9GU1 - chains E and I of the 11 polymer chains in the assembly; structure by electron microscopy, 2.48 A resolution.

# Chain E
Molecule: Acetylcholine receptor subunit epsilon, Green fluorescent protein
Source organism: Homo sapiens
Notes: engineered mutation(s): EGFP insertion between residues R344 and A345 in the M3-M4 intracellular loop
Reference sequence: chimeric construct of Q04844, P42212: residues 1-312 from Q04844 (ACHE_HUMAN) positions 21-364 (UniProt number = residue number + 20); residues 312-321 from P42212 positions 2-238 (offset varies); residues 321-473 from Q04844 (ACHE_HUMAN) positions 362-493 (UniProt number = residue number + 20)
Sequence (721 residues; numbered 1 to 473 plus 366 insertion-coded residues; 118 numbers in that range are skipped by the numbering (no residue carries them; nothing is unmodelled there); the number before each row is that of its first residue; a row labelled like 311A-311Z holds insertion residues (311A, then the next letters in order)):
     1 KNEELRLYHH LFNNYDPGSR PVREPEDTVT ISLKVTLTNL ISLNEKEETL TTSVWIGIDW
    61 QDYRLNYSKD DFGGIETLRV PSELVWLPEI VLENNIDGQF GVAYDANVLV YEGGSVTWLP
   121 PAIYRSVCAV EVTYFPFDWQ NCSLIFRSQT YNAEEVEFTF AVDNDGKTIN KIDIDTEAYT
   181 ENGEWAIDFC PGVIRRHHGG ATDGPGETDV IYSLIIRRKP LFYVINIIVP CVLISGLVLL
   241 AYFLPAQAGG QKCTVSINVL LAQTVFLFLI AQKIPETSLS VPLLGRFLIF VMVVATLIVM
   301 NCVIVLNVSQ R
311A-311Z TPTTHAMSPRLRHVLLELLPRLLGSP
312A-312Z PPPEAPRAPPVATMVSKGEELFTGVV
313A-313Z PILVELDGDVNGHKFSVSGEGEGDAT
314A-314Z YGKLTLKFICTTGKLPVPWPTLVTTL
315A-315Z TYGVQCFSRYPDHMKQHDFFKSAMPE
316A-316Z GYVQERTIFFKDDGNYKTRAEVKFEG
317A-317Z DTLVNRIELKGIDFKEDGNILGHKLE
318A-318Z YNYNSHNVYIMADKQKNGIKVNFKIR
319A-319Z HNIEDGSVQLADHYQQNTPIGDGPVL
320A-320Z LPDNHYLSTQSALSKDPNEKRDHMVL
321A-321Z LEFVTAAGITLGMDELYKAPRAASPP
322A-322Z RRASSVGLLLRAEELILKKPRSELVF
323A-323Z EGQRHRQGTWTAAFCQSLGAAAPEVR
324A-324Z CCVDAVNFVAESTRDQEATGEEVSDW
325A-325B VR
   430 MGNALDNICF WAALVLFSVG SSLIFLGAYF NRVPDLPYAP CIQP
Not modelled in the structure: 311A-311Z, 312A-312Z, 313A-313Z, 314A-314Z, 315A-315Z, 316A-316Z, 317A-317Z, 318A-318Z, 319A-319Z, 320A-320Z, 321A-321Z, 322A-322Z, 323A-323Z, 324A-324Z, 325A-325B
Sequence notes: linker (312H-312O); conflict Leu-314Z (Phe64 in P42212), Thr-315A (Ser65 in P42212), Leu-321K (His231 in P42212)
Swiss-Prot annotation at these positions:
  - glycosylation (N-linked (GlcNAc...) asparagine): Asn-66, Asn-141
  - modified residue: Tyr-315B (Z: -2,3-didehydrotyrosine)
Disulfide bonds: Cys-128/Cys-142, Cys-190/Cys-470
Covalent attachments: N-acetylglucosamine (NAG) linked to Asn-66, Asn-141
What the authors report for this chain:
  - contacts within the chain: Lys-34/Asp-173
  - mutagenesis - D163E/D173F, D173F, C190A, S280A: decreased expression

# Chain I
Molecule: Alpha-bungarotoxin
Source organism: Bungarus multicinctus
Reference sequence: P60615 (3L21A_BUNMU); residues 1-74 here correspond to UniProt positions 22-95 (UniProt number = residue number + 21)
Sequence (74 residues; row label = number of the first residue in the row):
     1 IVCHTTATSP ISAVTCPPGE NLCYRKMWCD AFCSSRGKVV ELGCAATCPS KKPYEEVTCC
    61 STDKCNPHPK QRPG
Not modelled in the structure: 74
Disulfide bonds: Cys-3/Cys-23, Cys-16/Cys-44, Cys-29/Cys-33, Cys-48/Cys-59, Cys-60/Cys-65
What the authors report for this chain:
  - contacts within the chain: Phe-32/Arg-36 (cation-pi contact)

# Interface between chain E and chain I
Pairs across the interface (17):
  Lys-34(E) / Ala-31(I)
  Lys-34(E) / Ser-34(I)  hydrogen bond
  Trp-55(E) / Ala-31(I)  hydrophobic
  Trp-55(E) / Phe-32(I)  hydrophobic
  Asp-163(E) / Cys-33(I)
  Asp-163(E) / Ser-34(I)
  Asn-164(E) / Cys-33(I)
  Asn-164(E) / Ser-34(I)
  Asn-164(E) / Gly-37(I)
  Ile-169(E) / Ser-34(I)
  Asp-173(E) / Ala-31(I)
  Asp-175(E) / Asp-30(I)
  Asp-175(E) / Ala-31(I)  hydrogen bond (side chain-backbone)
  Thr-176(E) / Tyr-54(I)
  Glu-177(E) / Trp-28(I)
  Glu-177(E) / Tyr-54(I)
  Pro-473(E) / Pro-53(I)
Other interface residues (no listed pair), chain E (13 interface residues in all): Thr-36, Leu-119, Val-162
Other interface residues (no listed pair), chain I (10 interface residues in all): Ser-35
The authors on this interface:
  - pairs named by the authors: Lys-34(E)/Ser-34(I) (hydrogen bond)
  - interface residues, chain E: Trp-55(E)

# Overview
13 residues of chain E face 10 of chain I across their interface, with 2 hydrogen bonds. Polar contacts
include Lys-34(E)/Ser-34(I) and Asp-175(E)/Ala-31(I). The authors report a hydrogen bond between Lys-34(E) and
Ser-34(I). From the paper: D163E/D173F, D173F and C190A of chain E, among others, reduce expression; the
interface residue Trp-55(E).
Chain E is Acetylcholine receptor subunit epsilon, Green fluorescent protein (Homo sapiens) and chain I is
Alpha-bungarotoxin (Bungarus multicinctus); the structure, Human adult muscle nAChR in resting state in
nanodisc with alpha-bungarotoxin, was determined by electron microscopy together with 9GU0, 9GU2 and 9GU3 from
the same study.
